PDB entry 2H2P | X-ray diffraction, 3.10 A resolution | chains E and F of the 6 polymer chains in the assembly

== Chain E ==
Protein: FAB fragment, heavy chain
From: Mus musculus
Notes: antibody fragment or engineered binder
Sequence (221 residues; each row starts with the number of its first residue):
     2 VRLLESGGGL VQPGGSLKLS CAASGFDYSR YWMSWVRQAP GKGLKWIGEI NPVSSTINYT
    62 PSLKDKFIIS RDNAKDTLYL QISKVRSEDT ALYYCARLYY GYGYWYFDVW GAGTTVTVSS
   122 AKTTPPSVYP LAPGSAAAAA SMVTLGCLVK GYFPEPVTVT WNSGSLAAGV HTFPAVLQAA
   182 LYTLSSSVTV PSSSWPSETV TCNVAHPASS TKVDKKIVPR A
Disulfide bonds: Cys22-Cys96, Cys148-Cys203

== Chain F ==
Protein: FAB fragment, light chain
From: Mus musculus
Notes: antibody fragment or engineered binder
Sequence (211 residues; row label = number of the first residue in the row):
     1 DIVLTQSPAI MSAAPGDKVT MTCSASSSVS YIHWYQQKSG TSPKRWIYDT SKLTSGVPVR
    61 FSGSGSGTSY SLTINTMEAE DAATYYCQQW SSHPQTFGGG TKLEILRADA APTVSIFPPS
   121 SEQLTSGGAS VVCFLNNFYP KDINVKWKID GSERQNGVLN SWTDQDSKDS TYSMSSTLTL
   181 TKDEYERHNS YTCEATHKTS TSPIVKSFNR A
Disulfide bonds: Cys23-Cys87, Cys133-Cys193

== Interface between chain E and chain F ==
Residue-residue contacts - 81 pairs, chain E then chain F:
  Val37(E) with Phe97(F), hydrophobic
  Gln39(E) with Gln37(F); Tyr86(F), hydrogen bond
  Leu45(E) with Tyr86(F), hydrophobic; Phe97(F), hydrophobic
  Lys46(E) with Phe97(F)
  Trp47(E) with His93(F); Pro94(F), hydrophobic; Gln95(F)
  Glu50(E) with Trp90(F)
  Asn59(E) with His93(F)
  Pro62(E) with Asp1(F)
  Tyr95(E) with Gln37(F), hydrogen bond; Ser42(F); Pro43(F)
  Leu99(E) with Trp90(F)
  Gly102(E) with Asp49(F)
  Tyr103(E) with Tyr31(F), hydrophobic; Asp49(F), hydrogen bond (backbone-side chain); Lys52(F)
  Tyr105(E) with Ser30(F); Tyr31(F), hydrophobic; His33(F), hydrogen bond (backbone-side chain); Asp49(F); Ser91(F)
  Trp106(E) with His33(F), hydrogen bond (backbone-side chain); Gln88(F); Trp90(F)
  Tyr107(E) with His33(F); Tyr35(F); Arg45(F); Tyr48(F), hydrophobic; Gln88(F); Trp90(F)
  Phe108(E) with Tyr35(F), hydrogen bond (backbone-side chain); Arg45(F); Gln88(F); Gln95(F); Phe97(F), hydrophobic
  Asp109(E) with Arg45(F), salt bridge
  Trp111(E) with Tyr35(F); Pro43(F), hydrophobic; Phe97(F), hydrophobic
  Gly112(E) with Ser42(F), hydrogen bond (backbone-side chain)
  Ala113(E) with Ser42(F), hydrogen bond (backbone-side chain)
  Tyr130(E) with Ser120(F); Glu122(F); Gln123(F)
  Pro131(E) with Ser120(F), hydrogen bond (backbone-side chain); Glu122(F)
  Leu132(E) with Phe117(F); Val132(F), hydrophobic; Phe134(F), hydrophobic
  Ala133(E) with Phe117(F); Pro118(F)
  Pro134(E) with Phe117(F)
  Thr145(E) with Ser115(F); Phe117(F)
  Leu146(E) with Phe117(F); Phe134(F)
  Leu149(E) with Ser130(F)
  Lys151(E) with Gln123(F)
  His172(E) with Asn136(F); Asn137(F), hydrogen bond; Ser173(F)
  Thr173(E) with Thr163(F)
  Phe174(E) with Asn136(F); Ser161(F); Thr163(F); Ser173(F); Met174(F); Ser175(F)
  Pro175(E) with Ser161(F), hydrogen bond (backbone-side chain); Trp162(F)
  Gln179(E) with Leu159(F)
  Ser186(E) with Phe134(F); Ser175(F), hydrogen bond
  Ser187(E) with Phe134(F)
  Ser188(E) with Phe134(F); Asn136(F), hydrogen bond
  Arg221(E) with Pro118(F)
Interface residues without a listed pair, chain E (45 interface residues in all): Lys43, Gly44, Tyr60, Gly147, Ala176, Val177, Lys216
Interface residues without a listed pair, chain F (42 interface residues in all): Thr41, Gly99, Ser126, Thr177

== Summary ==
The interface between chain E and chain F involves 45 residues on one side and 42 on the other; the contacts
include 13 hydrogen bonds and 1 salt bridge. Among the polar pairs are Asp109(E)-Arg45(F), Gln39(E)-Tyr86(F)
and Tyr95(E)-Gln37(F).
Chain E is FAB fragment, heavy chain and chain F is FAB fragment, light chain, both from Mus musculus; the
structure, Crystal structure of CLC-ec1 in complex with Fab fragment in SeCN-, was determined by X-ray
diffraction together with 2H2S from the same study.
